7VY6 - chains C and E of the 5 polymer chains in the assembly; structure by electron microscopy, 3.02 A resolution.

Chain C:
Molecule: Capsid protein VP3
Source organism: Coxsackievirus B3
Chain sequence (238 residues; each row starts with the number of its first residue):
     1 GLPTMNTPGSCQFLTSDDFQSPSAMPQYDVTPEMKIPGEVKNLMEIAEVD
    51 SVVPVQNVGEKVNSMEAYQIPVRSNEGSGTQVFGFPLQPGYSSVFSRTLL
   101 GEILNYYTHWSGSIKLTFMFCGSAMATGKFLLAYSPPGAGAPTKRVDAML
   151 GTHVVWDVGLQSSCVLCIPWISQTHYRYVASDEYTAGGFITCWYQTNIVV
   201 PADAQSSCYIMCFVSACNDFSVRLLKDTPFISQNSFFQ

Chain E:
Molecule: Complement decay-accelerating factor
Source organism: Homo sapiens
UniProt: P08174 (DAF_HUMAN); residues 3-253 here correspond to UniProt positions 35-285 (UniProt number = residue number + 32)
Chain sequence (257 residues; numbered 3 to 259; the number before each row is that of its first residue):
     3 DCGLPPDVPNAQPALEGRTSFPEDTVITYKCEESFVKIPGEKDSVICLKG
    53 SQWSDIEEFCNRSCEVPTRLNSASLKQPYITQNYFPVGTVVEYECRPGYR
   103 REPSLSPKLTCLQNLKWSTAVEFCKKKSCPNPGEIRNGQIDVPGGILFGA
   153 TISFSCNTGYKLFGSTSSFCLISGSSVQWSDPLPECREIYCPAPPQIDNG
   203 IIQGERDHYGYRQSVTYACNKGFTMIGEHSIYCTVNNDEGEWSGPPPECR
   253 GHHHHHH
Unresolved in the structure: 3-65, 165-166, 189-259
Sequence notes: expression tag (254-259)
Cystine bridges: Cys66-Cys113, Cys97-Cys126, Cys131-Cys172, Cys158-Cys188
Curated features (UniProtKB/Swiss-Prot):
  - glycosylation: Asn63 (N-linked (GlcNAc...) asparagine)

How chain C and chain E interact:
Contacting residue pairs (11; chain C residue first):
  Gly59(C) - Pro105(E)
  Glu60(C) - Arg103(E)  salt bridge
  Glu60(C) - Pro105(E)
  Asn63(C) - Pro105(E)  hydrogen bond (side chain-backbone)
  Asn63(C) - Ser106(E)
  Ser232(C) - Thr121(E)
  Ser232(C) - Val123(E)
  Asn234(C) - Thr121(E)
  Asn234(C) - Ala122(E)  hydrogen bond (side chain-backbone)
  Phe237(C) - Thr121(E)
  Gln238(C) - Asn116(E)
Other interface residues (no listed pair), chain C (10 interface residues in all): Val62, Gln233, Ser235
Other interface residues (no listed pair), chain E (10 interface residues in all): Thr70, Lys118, Ser120
The authors on this interface:
  - pairs named by the authors: Ala122(E)-Asn234(C) (backbone contact)
  - interface residues, chain C: Gly59(C)

Summary:
Chain C and chain E each contribute 10 residues to their interface, with 2 hydrogen bonds and 1 salt bridge.
Polar contacts include Glu60(C)-Arg103(E), Asn63(C)-Pro105(E) and Asn234(C)-Ala122(E). The authors report a
backbone contact between Ala122(E) and Asn234(C). The paper reports the interface residue Gly59(C).
Chain C is Capsid protein VP3 (Coxsackievirus B3) and chain E is Complement decay-accelerating factor (Homo
sapiens); the structure, Coxsackievirus B3(VP3-234N) incubate with CD55 at pH7.4, was determined by electron
microscopy (same publication as 7VXH, 7VXZ, 7VY0, 7VY5, 7VYK, 7VYL and 3 further entries).
